5UWB - chain B; structure by X-ray diffraction, 2.60 A resolution.

Chain B:
Name: Toluene tolerance protein
Organism: Pseudomonas putida (strain ATCC 47054 / DSM 6125 / NCIMB 11950 / KT2440)
UniProtKB: Q88P91 (Q88P91_PSEPK); residue numbers follow UniProt; this construct covers 1-215
Amino-acid sequence (223 residues; each row starts with the number of its first residue):
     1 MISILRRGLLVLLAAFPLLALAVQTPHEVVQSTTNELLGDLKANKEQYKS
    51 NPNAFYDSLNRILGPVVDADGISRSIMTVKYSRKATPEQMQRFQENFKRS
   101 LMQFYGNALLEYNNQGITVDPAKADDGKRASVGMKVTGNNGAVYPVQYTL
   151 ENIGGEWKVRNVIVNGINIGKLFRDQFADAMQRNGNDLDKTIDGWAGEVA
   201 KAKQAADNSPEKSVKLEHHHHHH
Unresolved in the structure: 1-22, 210-223
Modified positions: Mse1 (selenomethionine); Mse77, Mse90, Mse102, Mse134, Mse181 (selenomethionine; parent Met)
Construct notes: expression tag (216-223)

Summary:
Chain B is Toluene tolerance protein (Pseudomonas putida (strain ATCC 47054 / DSM 6125 / NCIMB 11950 /
KT2440)); the structure, Re-refined 4FCZ: lipid-bound crystal structure of toluene-tolerance protein from
Pseudomonas putida, was determined by X-ray diffraction, deposited together with 5UVN, 5UW2, 5UW8 and 5UWA.
